PDB entry 1USY | X-ray diffraction, 2.52 A resolution | chains G and H of the 8 polymer chains in the assembly

Chain G:
Name: ATP phosphoribosyltransferase
From: Thermotoga maritima
Notes: EC 2.4.2.17
UniProt: Q9X0D2 (HIS1_THEMA); residues 1-208 here = UniProt positions 1-208
Chain sequence (208 residues; numbered 1 to 208; the number before each row is that of its first residue):
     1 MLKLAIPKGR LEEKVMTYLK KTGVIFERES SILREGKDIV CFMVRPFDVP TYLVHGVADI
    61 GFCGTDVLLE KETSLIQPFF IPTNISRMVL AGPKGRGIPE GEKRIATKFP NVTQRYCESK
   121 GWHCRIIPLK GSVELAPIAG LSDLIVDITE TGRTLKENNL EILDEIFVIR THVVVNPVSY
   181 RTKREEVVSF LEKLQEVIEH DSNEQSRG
Not modelled in the structure: 205-208
Cystine bridges: Cys117-Cys124
Small-molecule neighbours:
  - histidine (HIS), molecule 1: Thr65, Gln77, Arg170, His172
  - histidine (HIS), molecule 2: Pro78, Phe79, Tyr180, Val188, Leu191, Glu192, Gln195

Chain H:
Name: ATP phosphoribosyltransferase
From: Thermotoga maritima
Notes: EC 2.4.2.17
UniProt: Q9X0D2 (HIS1_THEMA); residue numbers follow UniProt; this construct covers 1-208
Chain sequence (208 residues; numbered 1 to 208; the number before each row is that of its first residue):
     1 MLKLAIPKGR LEEKVMTYLK KTGVIFERES SILREGKDIV CFMVRPFDVP TYLVHGVADI
    61 GFCGTDVLLE KETSLIQPFF IPTNISRMVL AGPKGRGIPE GEKRIATKFP NVTQRYCESK
   121 GWHCRIIPLK GSVELAPIAG LSDLIVDITE TGRTLKENNL EILDEIFVIR THVVVNPVSY
   181 RTKREKVVSF LEKLQEVIEH DSNEQSRG
Not modelled in the structure: 203-208
Construct notes: conflict Lys186 (Glu in Q9X0D2)
Cystine bridges: Cys117-Cys124
Small-molecule neighbours:
  - histidine (HIS), molecule 1: Thr65, Leu68, Gln77, Val168, Arg170, His172
  - histidine (HIS), molecule 2: Ile76, Pro78, Phe79, Tyr180, Leu191, Glu192, Gln195

How chain G and chain H interact:
Pairs across the interface (39):
  Ser30(G) - Glu157(H)
  Ile32(G) - Ser132(H)
  Ile32(G) - Leu135(H)  hydrophobic
  Ile32(G) - Asn158(H)
  Leu33(G) - Leu135(H)  hydrophobic
  Met43(G) - Ser132(H)  hydrogen bond (backbone-side chain)
  Val44(G) - Ser132(H)
  Arg45(G) - Lys130(H)
  Arg45(G) - Gly131(H)
  Phe47(G) - Lys130(H)
  Asp48(G) - Leu129(H)
  Asp48(G) - Lys130(H)  hydrogen bond (side chain-backbone)
  Asp48(G) - Gly131(H)
  Thr51(G) - Leu141(H)
  Tyr52(G) - Leu135(H)
  Tyr52(G) - Leu141(H)
  His55(G) - Leu141(H)
  Val57(G) - Ala139(H)
  Val57(G) - Leu141(H)  hydrophobic
  Lys71(G) - Lys130(H)
  Pro128(G) - Asp48(H)
  Leu129(G) - Asp48(H)
  Lys130(G) - Arg45(H)  hydrogen bond (backbone-side chain)
  Lys130(G) - Phe47(H)
  Lys130(G) - Asp48(H)  hydrogen bond (backbone-side chain)
  Gly131(G) - Arg45(H)
  Ser132(G) - Lys8(H)
  Ser132(G) - Met43(H)  hydrogen bond (side chain-backbone)
  Ser132(G) - Val44(H)
  Leu135(G) - Ile32(H)  hydrophobic
  Leu135(G) - Phe42(H)  hydrophobic
  Leu135(G) - Met43(H)
  Leu135(G) - Tyr52(H)
  Ala139(G) - Phe42(H)  hydrophobic
  Ala139(G) - Tyr52(H)  hydrophobic
  Ala139(G) - Val57(H)
  Gly140(G) - Val57(H)
  Leu141(G) - Thr51(H)
  Leu141(G) - His55(H)
Interface residues without a listed pair, chain G (29 interface residues in all): Lys8, Ser31, Phe42, Ala136, Thr154, Glu157, Asn158
Interface residues without a listed pair, chain H (28 interface residues in all): Ser30, Leu33, Pro128, Glu134, Ala136, Gly140, Arg153

Overview:
The interface between chain G and chain H involves 29 residues on one side and 28 on the other; the contacts
include 5 hydrogen bonds. Among the polar pairs are Met43(G)-Ser132(H), Asp48(G)-Lys130(H) and
Lys130(G)-Arg45(H). Ligands of chain G: histidine. Ligands of chain H: histidine.
Here chain G is ATP phosphoribosyltransferase and chain H is ATP phosphoribosyltransferase, both from
Thermotoga maritima. Entry 1USY (ATP phosphoribosyl transferase (HisG:HisZ) complex from Thermotoga maritima)
was determined by X-ray diffraction.
